PDB entry 5NUI | X-ray diffraction, 2.50 A resolution | chains B and M of the 3 polymer chains in the assembly

# Chain B
Protein: Protein Nef
From: Simian immunodeficiency virus
UniProtKB: Q5QGG3 (Q5QGG3_SIV); residues 87-235 here = UniProt positions 87-235
Sequence (151 residues; each row starts with the number of its first residue):
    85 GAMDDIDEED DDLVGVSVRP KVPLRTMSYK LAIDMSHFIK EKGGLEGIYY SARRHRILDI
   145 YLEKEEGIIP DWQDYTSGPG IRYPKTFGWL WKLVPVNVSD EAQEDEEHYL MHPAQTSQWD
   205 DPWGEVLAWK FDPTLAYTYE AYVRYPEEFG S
Not modelled in the structure: 85-103, 234-235
Construct notes: expression tag (85-86); conflict Glu93 (Glx in Q5QGG3)

# Chain M
Protein: Ser-gln-ile-lys-arg-leu-leu-ser
Sequence (16 residues; numbered 1 to 16; the number before each row is that of its first residue; X marks 16 residues of unknown identity (built as UNK)):
     1 XXXXXXXXXX XXXXXX
Not modelled in the structure: 9-16

# How chain B and chain M interact
Chain B residues in contact with chain M, 5 residues: Lys126, Gly127, Ile132, Arg138, Ile141

# Overview
Chain B and chain M make no direct contact in this assembly.
Chain B is Protein Nef (Simian immunodeficiency virus) and chain M is Ser-gln-ile-lys-arg-leu-leu-ser; the
structure, Crystal structure of SIVmac239 Nef in an ExxxLM endocytic sorting motif bound state, was determined
by X-ray diffraction, deposited together with 5NUH.
